PDB entry 2GQ0 | X-ray diffraction, 1.90 A resolution | chain A

Chain A:
Molecule: Chaperone protein htpG
From: Escherichia coli
Notes: EC 3.6.4.10; fragment: htpg middle domain (230-495)
UniProt: P0A6Z3 (HTPG_ECOLI); aligned to UniProt positions 230-495 over residues 230-495 (the alignment contains insertions or deletions, so no single offset holds)
Sequence (303 residues; each row starts with the number of its first residue):
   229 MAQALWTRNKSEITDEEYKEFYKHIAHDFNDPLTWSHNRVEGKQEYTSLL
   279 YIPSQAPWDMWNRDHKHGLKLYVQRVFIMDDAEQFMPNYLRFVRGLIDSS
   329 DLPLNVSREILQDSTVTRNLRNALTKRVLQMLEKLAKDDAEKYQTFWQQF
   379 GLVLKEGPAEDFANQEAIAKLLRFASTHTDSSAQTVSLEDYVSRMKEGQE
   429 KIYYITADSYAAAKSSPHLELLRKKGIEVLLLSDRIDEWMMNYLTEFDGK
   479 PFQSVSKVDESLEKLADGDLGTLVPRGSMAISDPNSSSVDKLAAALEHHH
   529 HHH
Unresolved in the structure: 229, 486-531
Differences from the reference sequence: cloning artifact (229, 496-525); expression tag (526-531)
Curated features (UniProtKB/Swiss-Prot):
  - binding site (ATP): H255

Summary:
UniProt lists ATP-binding residue H255.
Chain A is Chaperone protein htpG (Escherichia coli); the structure, Crystal Structure of the Middle Domain of
HtpG, the E. coli Hsp90, was determined by X-ray diffraction together with 2IOP, 2IOQ and 2IOR from the same
study.
